PDB entry 3THP | X-ray diffraction, 3.20 A resolution | chain A

# Chain A
Molecule: Alkylated DNA repair protein alkB homolog 8
From: Homo sapiens
Notes: EC 1.14.11.-; fragment: RRM and AlkB domains of ABH8
UniProtKB: Q96BT7 (ALKB8_HUMAN); residues 25-355 here = UniProt positions 25-355
Amino-acid sequence (345 residues; numbered 25 to 369; the number before each row is that of its first residue):
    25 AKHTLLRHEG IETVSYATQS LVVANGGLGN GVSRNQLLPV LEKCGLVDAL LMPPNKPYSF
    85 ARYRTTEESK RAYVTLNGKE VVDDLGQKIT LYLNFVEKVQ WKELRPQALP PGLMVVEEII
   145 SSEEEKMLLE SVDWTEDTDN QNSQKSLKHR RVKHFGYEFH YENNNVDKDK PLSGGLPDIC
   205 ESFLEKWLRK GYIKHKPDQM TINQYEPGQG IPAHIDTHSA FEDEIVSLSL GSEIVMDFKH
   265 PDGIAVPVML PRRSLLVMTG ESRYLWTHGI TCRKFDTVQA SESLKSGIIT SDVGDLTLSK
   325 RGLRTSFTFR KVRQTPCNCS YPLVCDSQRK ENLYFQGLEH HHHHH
Unresolved in the structure: 25-27, 157-173, 182-191, 307-308, 361-369
Construct notes: expression tag (356-369)
Modified residues: Mse76, Mse138, Mse151, Mse224, Mse260, Mse273, Mse282 (selenomethionine; parent Met)
Metal / ion sites: Mn2+: H238, D240, H292 (together with 2-oxoglutaric acid); Zn2+: H242, C341, C343, C349
Ligand contacts: 2-oxoglutaric acid (AKG): N227, Y229, I235, H238, D240, S251, Mse260, H292, I294, R328, S330, T332, R334
What the authors report for this chain:
  - Zn2+ coordination: H242, C341, C343, C349
  - Mn2+ coordination: H238, D240, H292
  - mutagenesis - C341A/C349A: decreased stability
  - mutagenesis - C341A/C349A: unchanged binding to RNA

# Summary
Ligands of chain A: 2-oxoglutaric acid. H238, D240 and H292 form the Mn2+ site. The Zn2+ site is built by
H242, C341, C343 and C349. The paper reports that C341A/C349A reduce stability; Zn2+ coordination by H242,
C341 and C343 among others.
Chain A is Alkylated DNA repair protein alkB homolog 8 (Homo sapiens); the structure, Crystal structure and
RNA binding properties of the RRM/AlkB domains in human ABH8, an enzyme catalyzing ..., was determined by
X-ray diffraction (same publication as 3THT).
